PDB entry 5DJX | X-ray diffraction, 2.25 A resolution | chains A and C of the 3 polymer chains in the assembly

# Chain A
Molecule: Ig gamma-1 chain C region
Organism: Homo sapiens
UniProtKB: P01857 (IGHG1_HUMAN); residues 221-447 here correspond to UniProt positions 104-330 (UniProt number = residue number - 117)
Sequence (227 residues; each row starts with the number of its first residue):
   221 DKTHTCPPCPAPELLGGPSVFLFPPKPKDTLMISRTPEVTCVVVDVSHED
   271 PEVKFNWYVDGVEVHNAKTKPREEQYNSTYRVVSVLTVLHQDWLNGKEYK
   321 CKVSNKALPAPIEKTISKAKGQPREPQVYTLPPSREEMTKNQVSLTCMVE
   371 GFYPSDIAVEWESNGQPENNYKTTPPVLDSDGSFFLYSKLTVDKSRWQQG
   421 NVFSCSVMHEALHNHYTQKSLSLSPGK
Disordered / not traced: 221-236, 445-447
Sequence notes: variant Glu356 (Asp239 in P01857), Met358 (Leu241 in P01857); engineered mutation Met368 (Leu251 in P01857), Glu370 (Lys253 in P01857)
Disulfide bonds: Cys261-Cys321, Cys367-Cys425
Covalent attachments: glycan linked to Asn297
Swiss-Prot annotation at these positions:
  - glycosylation: Asn297 (N-linked (GlcNAc...) (complex) asparagine)

# Chain C
Molecule: Fc-III peptide
Sequence (13 residues; row label = number of the first residue in the row):
     1 DCAWHLGELVWCT
Disulfide bonds: Cys2-Cys12

# Chain A / chain C interface
Residue-residue contacts - 29 pairs, chain A then chain C:
  Leu251(A) with Val10(C); Trp11(C)
  Met252(A) with Glu8(C); Leu9(C); Val10(C)
  Ile253(A) with Leu9(C), hydrophobic; Val10(C), hydrogen bond (backbone-backbone); Trp11(C), hydrophobic
  Ser254(A) with Leu9(C), hydrogen bond (side chain-backbone)
  His310(A) with Trp11(C)
  Glu380(A) with His5(C), salt bridge
  Gly385(A) with Leu6(C)
  Ser426(A) with His5(C)
  Met428(A) with His5(C); Val10(C), hydrophobic
  His433(A) with Asp1(C), salt bridge; Thr13(C)
  Asn434(A) with Asp1(C), hydrogen bond (side chain-backbone); Cys2(C); Ala3(C); Val10(C); Trp11(C); Cys12(C); Thr13(C), hydrogen bond (side chain-backbone)
  His435(A) with Val10(C); Trp11(C)
  Tyr436(A) with Ala3(C), hydrophobic; Trp4(C); His5(C), hydrogen bond
Other interface residues (no listed pair), chain A (18 interface residues in all): Thr250, Leu314, Glu382, Gln386, Pro387

# Overview
Chain A and chain C form an interface of 18 and 12 residues respectively; the contacts include 5 hydrogen
bonds and 2 salt bridges. Among the polar pairs are Glu380(A)-His5(C), His433(A)-Asp1(C) and
Ser254(A)-Leu9(C).
Here chain A is Ig gamma-1 chain C region (Homo sapiens) and chain C is Fc-III peptide. Entry 5DJX (Fc
Heterodimer Design 2.9 L368M/K370E + E357A/S364G) was determined by X-ray diffraction together with 5DI8,
5DJ0, 5DJ2, 5DJ6, 5DJ8, 5DJA and 10 further entries from the same study.
